Entry 3AZN (X-ray diffraction, 3.00 A resolution); this record covers chains A and J of the 10 polymer chains in the assembly.

[Chain A]
Name: Histone H3.1
Organism: Homo sapiens
UniProtKB: P68431 (H31_HUMAN); residues 0-135 here correspond to UniProt positions 1-136 (UniProt number = residue number + 1)
Sequence (139 residues; each row starts with the number of its first residue; numbers below 1 keep their minus sign (Gly-3 is residue -3)):
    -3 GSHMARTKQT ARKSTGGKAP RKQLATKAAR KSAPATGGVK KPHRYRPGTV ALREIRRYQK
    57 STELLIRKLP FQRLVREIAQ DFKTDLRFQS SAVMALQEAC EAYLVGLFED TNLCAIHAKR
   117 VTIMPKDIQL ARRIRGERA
Unresolved in the structure: -3 to 37, 135
Differences from the reference sequence: expression tag (-3 to -1)
Swiss-Prot annotation at these positions:
  - modified residue: Arg2 (Asymmetric dimethylarginine), Thr3 (Phosphothreonine), Lys4 (Allysine), Gln5 (5-glutamyl dopamine), Thr6 (Phosphothreonine), Arg8 (Citrulline), Lys9 (N6,N6,N6-trimethyllysine), Ser10 (ADP-ribosylserine), Thr11 (Phosphothreonine), Lys14 (N6-(2-hydroxyisobutyryl)lysine), Arg17 (Asymmetric dimethylarginine), Lys18 (N6-(2-hydroxyisobutyryl)lysine), Lys23 (N6-(2-hydroxyisobutyryl)lysine), Arg26 (Citrulline), Lys27 (N6,N6,N6-trimethyllysine), Ser28 (ADP-ribosylserine), Lys36 (N6,N6,N6-trimethyllysine), Lys37 (N6-methyllysine), Tyr41 (Phosphotyrosine), Lys56 (N6,N6,N6-trimethyllysine) and 8 more in UniProt
  - lipidation: Lys18 (N6-decanoyllysine)

[Chain J]
Molecule: 146-nt DNA strand
Sequence (146 nucleotides; row label = number of the first residue in the row):
   147 ATCAATATCC ACCTGCAGAT TCTACCAAAA GTGTATTTGG AAACTGCTCC ATCAAAAGGC
   207 ATGTTCAGCT GAATTCAGCT GAACATGCCT TTTGATGGAG CAGTTTCCAA ATACACTTTT
   267 GGTAGAATCT GCAGGTGGAT ATTGAT
Unresolved in the structure: 147
Bound ions: Mn2+ site 1: DG185, DG186; Mn2+ site 2 near DG217 (its only coordinating residue here); Mn2+ site 3 near DG267 (its only coordinating residue here); Mn2+ site 4 near DG280 (its only coordinating residue here)

[Interface between chain A and chain J]
Pairs across the interface (30; chain A residue first):
  His39(A) with DT152(J), phosphate contact; DC230(J), phosphate contact
  Arg40(A) with DA229(J), hydrogen bond to the base; DC230(J), hydrogen bond to the sugar
  Tyr41(A) with DA153(J), phosphate contact; DT154(J), sugar contact; DA229(J), hydrogen bond to the phosphate; DC230(J), hydrogen bond to the phosphate
  Arg42(A) with DA229(J), sugar contact
  Pro43(A) with DA228(J), phosphate contact; DA229(J), sugar contact
  Gly44(A) with DA228(J), hydrogen bond to the phosphate; DA229(J), hydrogen bond to the phosphate
  Thr45(A) with DA229(J), hydrogen bond to the phosphate
  Val46(A) with DA229(J), hydrogen bond to the phosphate; DC230(J), phosphate contact
  Ala47(A) with DA229(J), hydrogen bond to the phosphate
  Arg49(A) with DT154(J), phosphate contact; DC155(J), salt bridge to the phosphate
  Glu50(A) with DA229(J), phosphate contact
  Arg63(A) with DT237(J), sugar contact; DT238(J), phosphate contact
  Lys64(A) with DT238(J), hydrogen bond to the phosphate
  Leu65(A) with DT237(J), phosphate contact; DT238(J), hydrogen bond to the phosphate
  Pro66(A) with DT237(J), phosphate contact
  Arg69(A) with DT237(J), salt bridge to the phosphate
  Asp81(A) with DC247(J), phosphate contact
  Arg83(A) with DG246(J), hydrogen bond to the phosphate; DC247(J), phosphate contact

[Summary]
The interface between chain A and chain J involves 18 residues on one side and 11 on the other, with 12
hydrogen bonds and 2 salt bridges. Polar contacts include Arg40(A)-DA229(J), Arg40(A)-DC230(J) and
Tyr41(A)-DA229(J). The Mn2+ site 1 is built by DG185(J) and DG186(J).
Chain A is Histone H3.1 (Homo sapiens) and chain J is a 146-nt DNA strand; the structure, Crystal Structure of
Human Nucleosome Core Particle Containing H4K91Q mutation, was determined by X-ray diffraction together with
3AYW, 3AZE, 3AZF, 3AZG, 3AZH, 3AZJ and 3 further entries from the same study.
